Entry 6X0N (electron microscopy, 10.00 A resolution (very low resolution: no residue pairs are listed; an interface is given only as per-side residue counts)); this record covers chains E and J of the 23 polymer chains in the assembly.

== Chain E ==
Molecule: Histone H3.2
Organism: Xenopus laevis
Reference sequence: P84233 (H32_XENLA); residues 1-135 here correspond to UniProt positions 2-136 (UniProt number = residue number + 1)
Amino-acid sequence (135 residues; row label = number of the first residue in the row):
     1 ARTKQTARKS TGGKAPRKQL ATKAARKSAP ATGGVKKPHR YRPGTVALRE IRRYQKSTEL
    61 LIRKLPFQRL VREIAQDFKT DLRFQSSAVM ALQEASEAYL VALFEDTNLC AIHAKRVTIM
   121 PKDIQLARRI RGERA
Not modelled in the structure: 1-36, 135
Sequence notes: variant Ala102 (Gly103 in P84233)
Swiss-Prot annotation at these positions:
  - modified residue: Arg2 (Asymmetric dimethylarginine), Thr3 (Phosphothreonine), Lys4 (Allysine), Gln5 (5-glutamyl dopamine), Thr6 (Phosphothreonine), Arg8 (Citrulline), Lys9 (N6,N6,N6-trimethyllysine), Ser10 (ADP-ribosylserine), Thr11 (Phosphothreonine), Lys14 (N6-(2-hydroxyisobutyryl)lysine), Arg17 (Asymmetric dimethylarginine), Lys18 (N6-(2-hydroxyisobutyryl)lysine), Lys23 (N6-(2-hydroxyisobutyryl)lysine), Arg26 (Citrulline), Lys27 (N6,N6,N6-trimethyllysine), Ser28 (ADP-ribosylserine), Lys36 (N6,N6,N6-trimethyllysine), Lys37 (N6-methyllysine), Tyr41 (Phosphotyrosine), Lys56 (N6,N6,N6-trimethyllysine) and 8 more in UniProt
  - lipidation: Cys110 (S-palmitoyl cysteine)

== Chain J ==
Molecule: 167-nt DNA strand
Organism: synthetic construct
Sequence (167 nucleotides; numbered -83 to 83; the number before each row is that of its first residue; numbers below 1 keep their minus sign (DC-83 is residue -83)):
   -83 CTATGATGCC CTGGAGAATC CCGGTGCCGA GGCCGCTCAA TTGGTCGTAG ACAGCTCTAG
   -23 CACCGCTTAA ACGCACGTAC GCGCTGTCCC CCGCGTTTTA ACCGCCAAGG GGATTACTCC
    37 CTAGTCTCCA GGCACGTGTC AGATATATAC ATCCTGTGCA TGTATTG
Not modelled in the structure: -83 to -74

== Chain E / chain J interface ==
At this resolution (10 A) residue pairs are not listed: 18 residues of chain E and 15 of chain J lie at the interface.

== In short ==
Chain E and chain J form an interface of 18 and 15 residues respectively.
Here chain E is Histone H3.2 (Xenopus laevis) and chain J is a 167-nt DNA strand (synthetic construct). Entry
6X0N (Bridging of double-strand DNA break activates PARP2/HPF1 to modify chromatin) was determined by electron
microscopy, deposited together with 6WZ5, 6WZ9, 6X0L and 6X0M.
